Entry 3N6L (X-ray diffraction, 2.60 A resolution); this record covers chain A.

[Chain A]
Name: RNA-dependent RNA polymerase
Source organism: Human enterovirus 71
UniProt: D3K0N8 (D3K0N8_9ENTO); residues 1-462 here correspond to UniProt positions 1732-2193 (UniProt number = residue number + 1731)
Sequence (462 residues; each row starts with the number of its first residue):
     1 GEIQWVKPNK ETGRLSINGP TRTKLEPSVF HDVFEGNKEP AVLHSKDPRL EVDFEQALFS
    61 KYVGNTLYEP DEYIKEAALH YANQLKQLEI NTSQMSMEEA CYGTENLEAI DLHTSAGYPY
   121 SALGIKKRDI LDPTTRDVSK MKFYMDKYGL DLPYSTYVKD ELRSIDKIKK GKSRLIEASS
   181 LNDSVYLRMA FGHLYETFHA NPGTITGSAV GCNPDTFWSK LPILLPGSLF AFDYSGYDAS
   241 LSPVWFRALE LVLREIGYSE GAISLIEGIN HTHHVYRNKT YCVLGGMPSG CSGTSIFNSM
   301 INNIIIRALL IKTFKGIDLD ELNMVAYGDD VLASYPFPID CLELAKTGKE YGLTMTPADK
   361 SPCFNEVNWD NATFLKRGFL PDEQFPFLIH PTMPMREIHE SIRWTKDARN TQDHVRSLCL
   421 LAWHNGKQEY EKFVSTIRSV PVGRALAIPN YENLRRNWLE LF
Ion coordination: Ni2+: His271, His273, Cys282

[Summary]
The Ni2+ site is built by His271, His273 and Cys282.
Chain A is RNA-dependent RNA polymerase (Human enterovirus 71); the structure, The crystal structure of
RNA-dependent RNA polymerase of EV71 virus, was determined by X-ray diffraction together with 3N6M and 3N6N
from the same study.
